5O61 - chains A and M of the 57 polymer chains in the assembly; structure by electron microscopy, 3.31 A resolution.

# Chain A
Molecule: 23S rRNA
From: Mycobacterium smegmatis str. MC2 155
Sequence (3120 nucleotides; each row starts with the number of its first residue):
     1 UAAGUGUUUAAGGGCGCAUGGUGGAUGCCUUGGCACUGGGAGCCGAUGAA
    51 GGACGUAGGAGGCUGCGAUAAGCCUCGGGGAGCUGUCAACCGAGCGUUGA
   101 UCCGAGGAUGUCCGAAUGGGGAAACCCGGCACGAGUGAUGUCGUGUCACC
   151 AGGCGCUGAAUAUAUAGGCGUCUGGGGGGAACGCGGGGAAGUGAAACAUC
   201 UCAGUACCCGUAGGAAGAGAAAACAAAAUGUGAUUCCGUGAGUAGUGGCG
   251 AGCGAAAGCGGAGGAUGGCUAAACCGUAUGCAUGUGAUACCGGGUAGGGG
   301 UUGUGUGUGCGGGGUUGUGGGACCUAUCUUUCCGGCUCUACCUGGCUGGA
   351 GGGCAGUGAGAAAAUGUUGUGGUUAGCGGAAAUGGCUUGGGAUGGCCUGC
   401 CGUAGACGGUGAGAGCCCGGUACGUGAAAACCCGACGUCUGUCUUGAUGG
   451 UGUUCCCGAGUAGCAGCGGGCCCGUGGAAUCUGCUGUGAAUCUGCCGGGA
   501 CCACCCGGUAAGCCUGAAUACUUCCCAGUGACCGAUAGCGGAUUAGUACC
   551 GUGAGGGAAUGGUGAAAAGUACCCCGGGAGGGGAGUGAAAGAGUACCUGA
   601 AACCGUGCGCUUACAAUCCGUCAGAGCCCUCGACGUGUCGUGGGGUGAUG
   651 GCGUGCCUUUUGAAGAAUGAGCCUGCGAGUCAGGGACAUGUCGCGAGGUU
   701 AACCCGGGUGGGGUAGCCGCAGCGAAAGCGAGUCUGAAUAGGGCGUAUCC
   751 ACACAAGAGUGUGUGGUGUAGUGGUGUGUUCUGGACCCGAAGCGGAGUGA
   801 UCUACCCAUGGCCAGGGUGAAGCGCGGGUAAGACCGCGUGGAGGCCCGAA
   851 CCCACUUAGGUUGAAGACUGAGGGGAUGAGCUGUGGGUAGGGGUGAAAGG
   901 CCAAUCAAACUCCGUGAUAGCUGGUUCUCCCCGAAAUGCAUUUAGGUGCA
   951 GCGUCGCAUGUUUCUUGCCGGAGGUAGAGCUACUGGAUGGCCGAUGGGCC
  1001 CCACAGGGUUACUGACGUCAGCCAAACUCCGAAUGCCGGUAAGUCCAAGA
  1051 GUGCGGCAGUGAGACGGCGGGGGAUAAGCUCCGUGCGUCGAGAGGGAAAC
  1101 AGCCCAGAUCGCCGGCUAAGGCCCCUAAGCGUGUGCUAAGUGGAAAAGGA
  1151 UGUGCAGUCGCGAAGACAACCAGGAGGUUGGCUUAGAAGCAGCCACCCUU
  1201 GAAAGAGUGCGUAAUAGCUCACUGGUCAAGUGAUUGUGCGCCGAUAAUGU
  1251 AGCGGGGCUCAAGCACACCGCCGAAGCCGCGGCAGCCAACGUGUUGGCUG
  1301 GGUAGGGGAGCGUCCUGCAUCCGGUGAAGCCGCCGAGUGAUCGAGUGGUG
  1351 GAGGGUGUGGGAGUGAGAAUGCAGGCAUGAGUAGCGAUUAGGCAAGUGAG
  1401 AACCUUGCCCGCCGAAAGACCAAGGGUUCCUGGGCCAGGCCAGUCCGCCC
  1451 AGGGUGAGUCGGGACCUAAGGCGAGGCCGACAGGCGUAGUCGAUGGACAA
  1501 CGGGUUGAUAUUCCCGUACCCGUGUAUGUGCGUCCAUGAUGAAUCAGCGG
  1551 UACUAACCAUCCAAAACCACCGUGACCGCACCUUUCGGGGUGUGGCGUUG
  1601 GUGGGGCUGCAUGGGACCUUCGUUGGUAGUAGUCAAGCGAUGGGGUGACG
  1651 CAGGAAGGUAGCCGUACCGGUCAGUGGUAAUACCGGGGUAAGCCUGUAGG
  1701 GAGUCAGAUAGGUAAAUCCGUCUGGCAUAUAUCCUGAGAGGUGAUGCAUA
  1751 GCCGAGUGAGGCGAAUUCGGUGAUCCUAUGCUGCCGAGAAAAGCCUCUAG
  1801 CGAGGACAUACACGGCCCGUACCCCAAACCAACACAGGUGGUCAGGUAGA
  1851 GAAUACUAAGGCGUACGAGUGAACUAUGGUUAAGGAACUCGGCAAAAUGC
  1901 CCCCGUAACUUCGGGAGAAGGGGGACCCACAUGGCGUGUAAGCCUUUACG
  1951 GCCCAAGCGUGAGUGGGUGGCACAAACCAGUGAGAAGCGACUGUUUACUA
  2001 AAAACACAGGUCCGUGCGAAGUCGCAAGACGAUGUAUACGGACUGACGCC
  2051 UGCCCGGUGCUGGAAGGUUAAGAGGACCCGUUAACUCCCUUUGGGGGUGA
  2101 AGCGGAGAAUUUAAGCCCCAGUAAACGGCGGUGGUAACUAUAACCAUCCU
  2151 AAGGUAGCGAAAUUCCUUGUCGGGUAAGUUCCGACCUGCACGAAUGGCGU
  2201 AACGACUUCUCAACUGUCUCAACCAUAGACUCGGCGAAAUUGCACUACGA
  2251 GUAAAGAUGCUCGUUACGCGCGGCAGGACGAAAAGACCCCGGGACCUUCA
  2301 CUACAACUUGGUAUUGGUGCUCGAUACGGUUUGUGUAGGAUAGGUGGGAG
  2351 ACUGUGAAGCUCACACGCCAGUGUGGGUGGAGUCGUUGUUGAAAUACCAC
  2401 UCUGAUCGUAUUGGGCCUCUAACCUCGGACCGUAUAUCCGGUUCAGGGAC
  2451 AGUGCCUGGUGGGUAGUUUAACUGGGGCGGUUGCCUCCUAAAAUGUAACG
  2501 GAGGCGCCCAAAGGUUCCCUCAACCUGGACGGCAAUCAGGUGUUGAGUGU
  2551 AAGUGCACAAGGGAGCUUGACUGCGAGACGGACAUGUCGAGCAGGGACGA
  2601 AAGUCGGGACUAGUGAUCCGGCACCUCUGAGUGGAAGGGGUGUCGCUCAA
  2651 CGGAUAAAAGGUACCCCGGGGAUAACAGGCUGAUCUUCCCCAAGAGUCCA
  2701 UAUCGACGGGAUGGUUUGGCACCUCGAUGUCGGCUCGUCGCAUCCUGGGG
  2751 CUGGAGCAGGUCCCAAGGGUUGGGCUGUUCGCCCAUUAAAGCGGCACGCG
  2801 AGCUGGGUUUAGAACGUCGUGAGACAGUUCGGUCUCUAUCCGCCGCGCGC
  2851 GUCAGAAGCUUGAGGAAACCUGUCCCUAGUACGAGAGGACCGGGACGGAC
  2901 GAACCUCUGGUAUACCAGUUGUCCCACCAGGGGCACGGCUGGAUAGCCAC
  2951 GUUCGGACAGGAUAACCGCUGAAAGCAUCUAAGCGGGAAACCUCUUCCAA
  3001 GACCAGGCUUCUCACCCUCUAGGAGGGAUAAGGCCCCCCGCAGACCACGG
  3051 GAUUGAUAGACCAGACCUGGAAGCCUAGUAAUAGGUGCAGGGAACUGGCA
  3101 CUAACCGGCCGAAAACUUAC
Unresolved in the structure: 1
Ion coordination: Mg2+ site 1: U7, A3024; Mg2+ site 2 near G13 (its only coordinating residue here); Mg2+ site 3: C28, G1354; Mg2+ site 4: C43, G214; Mg2+ site 5: G55, G65; Mg2+ site 6 near U69 (its only coordinating residue here); Mg2+ site 7 near U117 (its only coordinating residue here); Mg2+ site 8: G152, U171; Mg2+ site 9: A159, U163; Mg2+ site 10: G191, U2467; Mg2+ site 11: A196, C197; Mg2+ site 12 near G204 (its only coordinating residue here); 240 more Mg2+ sites not listed
Small-molecule neighbours: phenylalanine (PHE): A2286, C2287, U2809, U2810

# Chain M
Molecule: 50S ribosomal protein L15
From: Mycobacterium smegmatis str. MC2 155
Reference sequence: I7G436 (I7G436_MYCS2); residue numbers follow UniProt; this construct covers 1-147
Amino-acid sequence (147 residues; row label = number of the first residue in the row):
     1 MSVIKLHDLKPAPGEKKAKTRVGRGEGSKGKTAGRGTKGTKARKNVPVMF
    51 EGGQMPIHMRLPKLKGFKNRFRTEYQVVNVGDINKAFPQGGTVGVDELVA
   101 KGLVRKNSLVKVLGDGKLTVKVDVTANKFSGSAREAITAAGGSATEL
Unresolved in the structure: 1-2
Ion coordination: Mg2+ site 1: Glu26 (shared with A1304(A) of chain A); Mg2+ site 2 near Gly34 (its only coordinating residue here)

# How chain A and chain M interact
Pairs across the interface (162; chain A residue first):
  A195(A) - Phe50(M)  base contact
  A244(A) - Lys68(M)  salt bridge to the phosphate
  G245(A) - Lys68(M)  phosphate contact
  C249(A) - Lys63(M)  hydrogen bond to the sugar
  G250(A) - Met59(M)  sugar contact
  A251(A) - Met49(M)  phosphate contact
  A251(A) - His58(M)  salt bridge to the phosphate
  U658(A) - Lys31(M)  salt bridge to the phosphate
  U659(A) - Lys31(M)  salt bridge to the phosphate
  U659(A) - Lys38(M)  hydrogen bond to the phosphate
  U660(A) - Lys38(M)  salt bridge to the phosphate
  G679(A) - Val22(M)  sugar contact
  G679(A) - Arg24(M)  salt bridge to the phosphate
  G679(A) - Ala33(M)  base contact
  G679(A) - Arg35(M)  hydrogen bond to the base
  C681(A) - Lys19(M)  salt bridge to the phosphate
  G690(A) - Gly14(M)  hydrogen bond to the sugar
  G690(A) - Glu15(M)  hydrogen bond to the base
  U691(A) - Ala12(M)  sugar contact
  U691(A) - Pro13(M)  sugar contact
  U691(A) - Glu15(M)  hydrogen bond to the sugar
  G697(A) - Lys101(M)  phosphate contact
  U714(A) - Lys106(M)  hydrogen bond to the phosphate
  A715(A) - Lys106(M)  salt bridge to the phosphate
  G716(A) - Asn107(M)  phosphate contact
  C718(A) - Arg105(M)  base contact
  G719(A) - Arg105(M)  hydrogen bond to the base
  C720(A) - Gln76(M)  base contact
  C720(A) - Leu103(M)  base contact
  C720(A) - Arg105(M)  base contact
  A721(A) - Val77(M)  sugar contact
  A721(A) - Asn79(M)  hydrogen bond to the base
  A721(A) - Leu113(M)  base contact
  A721(A) - Asp115(M)  base contact
  C723(A) - Arg72(M)  base contact
  G724(A) - Arg72(M)  base contact
  A725(A) - Lys65(M)  salt bridge to the phosphate
  A725(A) - Gly66(M)  sugar contact
  A725(A) - Phe67(M)  hydrogen bond to the sugar
  A726(A) - Phe67(M)  sugar contact
  A726(A) - Asn69(M)  hydrogen bond to the phosphate
  A727(A) - Asn69(M)  hydrogen bond to the phosphate
  A727(A) - Arg72(M)  salt bridge to the phosphate
  G728(A) - Arg72(M)  hydrogen bond to the base
  C729(A) - Lys111(M)  base contact
  C729(A) - Lys128(M)  salt bridge to the phosphate
  G730(A) - Val77(M)  base contact
  G730(A) - Lys111(M)  hydrogen bond to the base
  G730(A) - Leu113(M)  base contact
  G730(A) - Ser130(M)  phosphate contact
  G730(A) - Gly131(M)  hydrogen bond to the phosphate
  A731(A) - Leu113(M)  phosphate contact
  A731(A) - Gly114(M)  hydrogen bond to the phosphate
  A731(A) - Asp115(M)  base contact
  A731(A) - Ser130(M)  hydrogen bond to the phosphate
  A731(A) - Ser132(M)  hydrogen bond to the phosphate
  U769(A) - Lys85(M)  base contact
  G776(A) - Glu15(M)  sugar contact
  G776(A) - Lys16(M)  sugar contact
  G776(A) - Lys17(M)  hydrogen bond to the sugar
  U777(A) - Lys17(M)  hydrogen bond to the sugar
  U777(A) - Ala18(M)  sugar contact
  G778(A) - Lys19(M)  phosphate contact
  G778(A) - Thr20(M)  hydrogen bond to the phosphate
  U780(A) - Asn45(M)  phosphate contact
  C781(A) - Asn45(M)  phosphate contact
  C786(A) - Arg35(M)  salt bridge to the phosphate
  C786(A) - Ala42(M)  hydrogen bond to the base
  C786(A) - Arg43(M)  base contact
  A919(A) - Lys44(M)  salt bridge to the phosphate
  G920(A) - Thr40(M)  hydrogen bond to the sugar
  G920(A) - Lys44(M)  salt bridge to the phosphate
  C921(A) - Gly39(M)  phosphate contact
  C921(A) - Arg43(M)  base contact
  U922(A) - Lys38(M)  salt bridge to the phosphate
  U922(A) - Arg43(M)  salt bridge to the phosphate
  G923(A) - Lys38(M)  salt bridge to the phosphate
  G923(A) - Arg43(M)  hydrogen bond to the base
  U925(A) - Gly23(M)  hydrogen bond to the sugar
  U925(A) - Lys31(M)  hydrogen bond to the base
  U926(A) - Gly23(M)  phosphate contact
  U926(A) - Arg24(M)  hydrogen bond to the sugar
  U926(A) - Gly25(M)  hydrogen bond to the phosphate
  U926(A) - Lys31(M)  hydrogen bond to the phosphate
  C927(A) - Arg24(M)  sugar contact
  C927(A) - Gly25(M)  phosphate contact
  U928(A) - Gly25(M)  phosphate contact
  U928(A) - Glu26(M)  hydrogen bond to the phosphate
  U928(A) - Gly27(M)  hydrogen bond to the phosphate
  U928(A) - Ser28(M)  base contact
  C929(A) - Gly27(M)  hydrogen bond to the base
  A940(A) - Gln54(M)  sugar contact
  U941(A) - Gly52(M)  hydrogen bond to the sugar
  U941(A) - Gly53(M)  sugar contact
  U941(A) - Gln54(M)  sugar contact
  G946(A) - Thr40(M)  hydrogen bond to the sugar
  G946(A) - Gly52(M)  hydrogen bond to the base
  U947(A) - Gly39(M)  phosphate contact
  U947(A) - Thr40(M)  hydrogen bond to the phosphate
  U947(A) - Lys41(M)  hydrogen bond to the phosphate
  U947(A) - Val46(M)  phosphate contact
  U947(A) - Phe50(M)  sugar contact
  U947(A) - Gly52(M)  base contact
  G948(A) - Lys41(M)  salt bridge to the phosphate
  G948(A) - Val46(M)  phosphate contact
  G948(A) - Phe50(M)  sugar contact
  G948(A) - Glu51(M)  sugar contact
  G1059(A) - Gly34(M)  phosphate contact
  G1059(A) - Arg35(M)  sugar contact
  G1059(A) - Gly36(M)  phosphate contact
  U1060(A) - Gly36(M)  phosphate contact
  U1060(A) - Thr37(M)  hydrogen bond to the phosphate
  G1061(A) - Lys41(M)  base contact
  A1304(A) - Glu26(M)  phosphate contact
  A1304(A) - Thr32(M)  phosphate contact
  A1304(A) - Gly36(M)  phosphate contact
  G1305(A) - Thr32(M)  hydrogen bond to the phosphate
  G1305(A) - Gly34(M)  hydrogen bond to the phosphate
  G1305(A) - Arg35(M)  hydrogen bond to the phosphate
  G1305(A) - Gly36(M)  hydrogen bond to the phosphate
  G1306(A) - Lys29(M)  salt bridge to the phosphate
  G1307(A) - Lys29(M)  salt bridge to the phosphate
  G1308(A) - Lys17(M)  salt bridge to the phosphate
  G1317(A) - His7(M)  base contact
  C1318(A) - Leu6(M)  sugar contact
  C1318(A) - His7(M)  hydrogen bond to the sugar
  A1319(A) - His7(M)  hydrogen bond to the sugar
  G1357(A) - His7(M)  base contact
  U1358(A) - His7(M)  hydrogen bond to the sugar
  U1358(A) - Lys10(M)  phosphate contact
  G1359(A) - Lys10(M)  phosphate contact
  G1359(A) - Pro11(M)  phosphate contact
  G1360(A) - Pro11(M)  phosphate contact
  G1360(A) - Lys16(M)  salt bridge to the phosphate
  U1364(A) - Arg21(M)  hydrogen bond to the base
  G1365(A) - Arg21(M)  salt bridge to the phosphate
  G1365(A) - Arg24(M)  salt bridge to the phosphate
  A2582(A) - Gln54(M)  hydrogen bond to the base
  C2583(A) - Arg60(M)  hydrogen bond to the sugar
  A2584(A) - Arg60(M)  hydrogen bond to the sugar
  A2616(A) - Met55(M)  base contact
  A2616(A) - Arg60(M)  hydrogen bond to the sugar
  U2617(A) - Met59(M)  hydrogen bond to the sugar
  U2617(A) - Arg60(M)  sugar contact
  U2617(A) - Leu61(M)  sugar contact
  U2617(A) - Pro62(M)  phosphate contact
  C2618(A) - Pro62(M)  phosphate contact
  C2618(A) - Lys63(M)  hydrogen bond to the phosphate
  C2619(A) - Lys63(M)  salt bridge to the phosphate
  U2628(A) - Asn69(M)  hydrogen bond to the sugar
  G2629(A) - Phe71(M)  sugar contact
  A2630(A) - Arg70(M)  hydrogen bond to the base
  A2630(A) - Phe71(M)  sugar contact
  G2638(A) - Phe67(M)  base contact
  G2639(A) - Gly66(M)  hydrogen bond to the phosphate
  G2639(A) - Phe67(M)  sugar contact
  G2640(A) - Lys65(M)  phosphate contact
  G2640(A) - Gly66(M)  hydrogen bond to the phosphate
  U2641(A) - Lys65(M)  salt bridge to the phosphate
  G2652(A) - Gln54(M)  hydrogen bond to the base
  G2652(A) - Met55(M)  hydrogen bond to the sugar
  G2652(A) - Arg60(M)  base contact
Interface residues without a listed pair, chain A (97 interface residues in all): G252, A678, U680, C692, G722, G768, G774, U775, C787, A1058, G1361, C2627, G2653
Interface residues without a listed pair, chain M (81 interface residues in all): Leu9, Gly30, Tyr75, Gly102, Phe129

# In short
Chain A and chain M form an interface of 97 and 81 residues respectively, with 58 hydrogen bonds and 26 salt
bridges. Among the polar pairs are G679(A)-Arg35(M), G690(A)-Glu15(M) and G719(A)-Arg105(M). Chain A binds
phenylalanine. The Mg2+ site 1 is built by U7(A) and A3024(A).
Here chain A is 23S rRNA and chain M is 50S ribosomal protein L15, both from Mycobacterium smegmatis str. MC2
155. Entry 5O61 (The complete structure of the Mycobacterium smegmatis 70S ribosome) was determined by
electron microscopy together with 5O5J and 5O60 from the same study.
